PDB entry 7UIX | electron microscopy, 3.24 A resolution | chains F and S of the 14 polymer chains in the assembly

== Chain F ==
Molecule: ATP-dependent Clp protease ATP-binding subunit ClpA
Organism: Escherichia coli
UniProtKB: A0A836NDF2 (A0A836NDF2_ECOLX); numbering as in UniProt (aligned over 1-758)
Amino-acid sequence (758 residues; numbered 1 to 758; the number before each row is that of its first residue):
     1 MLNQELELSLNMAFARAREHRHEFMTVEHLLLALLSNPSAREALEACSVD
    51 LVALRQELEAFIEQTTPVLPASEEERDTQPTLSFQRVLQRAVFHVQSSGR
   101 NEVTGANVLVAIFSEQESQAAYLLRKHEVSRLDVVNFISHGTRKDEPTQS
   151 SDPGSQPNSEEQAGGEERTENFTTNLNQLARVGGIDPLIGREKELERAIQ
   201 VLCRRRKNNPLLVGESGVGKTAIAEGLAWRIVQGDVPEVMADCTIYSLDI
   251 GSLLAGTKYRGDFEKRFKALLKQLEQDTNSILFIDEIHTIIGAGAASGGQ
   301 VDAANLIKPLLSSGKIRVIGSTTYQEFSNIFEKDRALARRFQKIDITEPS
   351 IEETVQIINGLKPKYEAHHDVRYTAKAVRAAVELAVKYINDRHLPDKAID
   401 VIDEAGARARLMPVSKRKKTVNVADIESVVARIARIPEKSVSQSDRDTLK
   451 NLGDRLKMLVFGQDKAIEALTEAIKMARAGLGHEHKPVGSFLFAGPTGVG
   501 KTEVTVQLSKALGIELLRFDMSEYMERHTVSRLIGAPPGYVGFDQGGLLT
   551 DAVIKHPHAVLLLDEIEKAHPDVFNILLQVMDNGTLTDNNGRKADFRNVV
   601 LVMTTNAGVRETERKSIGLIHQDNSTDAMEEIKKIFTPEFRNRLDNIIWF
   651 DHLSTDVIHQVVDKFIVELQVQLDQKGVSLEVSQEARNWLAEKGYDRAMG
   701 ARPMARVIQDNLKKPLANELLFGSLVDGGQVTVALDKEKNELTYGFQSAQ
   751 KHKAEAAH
Unresolved in the structure: 1-170, 607-611, 627-628, 749-758
Differences from the reference sequence: conflict Thr-169 (Met in A0A836NDF2)
Bound ions: Mg2+: Thr-221 (together with ADP)
Ligand contacts:
  - ADP (adenosine-5'-diphosphate): Asp-186, Pro-187, Leu-188, Ile-189, Arg-191, Gly-217, Val-218, Gly-219, Lys-220, Thr-221, Ala-222, Ile-357, Leu-361, Pro-395, Asp-396, Ile-399
  - ATP-gamma-S (AGS; phosphothiophosphoric acid-adenylate ester), molecule 1: Lys-207, Ser-312, Ala-336, Arg-339, Arg-340
  - ATP-gamma-S (AGS), molecule 2: Leu-459, Val-460, Phe-461, Gln-463, Gly-495, Pro-496, Thr-497, Gly-498, Val-499, Gly-500, Lys-501, Thr-502, Glu-503, Glu-565, Asn-606, Leu-653, Val-661, Lys-664, Phe-665, Ala-701, Arg-702

== Chain S ==
Molecule: ATP-dependent Clp protease adapter protein ClpS
Organism: Escherichia coli
UniProtKB: A0A1X3JJM5 (A0A1X3JJM5_ECOLX); numbering as in UniProt (aligned over 1-106)
Amino-acid sequence (106 residues; each row starts with the number of its first residue):
     1 MGKTNDWLDFDQLAEEKVRDALKPPSMYKVILVNDDYTPMEFVIDVLQKF
    51 FSYDVERATQLMLAVHYQGKAICGVFTAEVAETKVAMVNKYARENEHPLL
   101 CTLEKA
Unresolved in the structure: 1, 27-106
From the paper describing this entry:
  - conformationally variable residues (order/disorder transition): Gly-2 to Glu-15

== Interface between chain F and chain S ==
Contacting residue pairs (23):
  Lys-258(F) with Val-18(S)
  Tyr-259(F) with Lys-17(S); Val-18(S); Asp-20(S)
  Arg-260(F) with Lys-17(S), hydrogen bond (backbone-side chain); Val-18(S), hydrogen bond (backbone-backbone); Arg-19(S)
  Ala-296(F) with Glu-15(S)
  Ser-297(F) with Glu-15(S), hydrogen bond (side chain-backbone); Glu-16(S), hydrogen bond (side chain-backbone); Lys-17(S), hydrogen bond (side chain-backbone)
  Gly-298(F) with Glu-15(S), hydrogen bond (backbone-backbone); Glu-16(S)
  Ala-536(F) with Lys-3(S)
  Gly-539(F) with Asn-5(S); Asp-6(S)
  Tyr-540(F) with Lys-3(S); Thr-4(S); Asn-5(S); Asp-6(S)
  Val-541(F) with Lys-3(S), hydrogen bond (backbone-side chain); Thr-4(S), hydrogen bond (backbone-backbone); Asp-6(S)
Interface residues without a listed pair, chain F (16 interface residues in all): Asp-262, Glu-264, Ala-295, Gln-300, Arg-527, Ser-531
Interface residues without a listed pair, chain S (11 interface residues in all): Gly-2

== In short ==
16 residues of chain F face 11 of chain S across their interface; the contacts include 8 hydrogen bonds. Among
the polar pairs are Arg-260(F)/Lys-17(S), Ser-297(F)/Glu-15(S) and Ser-297(F)/Glu-16(S). Bound to chain F:
ATP-gamma-S and ADP. The paper reports conformational variability at Gly-2(S).
Chain F is ATP-dependent Clp protease ATP-binding subunit ClpA and chain S is ATP-dependent Clp protease
adapter protein ClpS, both from Escherichia coli; the structure, ClpAP complex bound to ClpS N-terminal
extension, class I, was determined by electron microscopy together with 7UIV, 7UIW, 7UIZ, 7UJ0 and 7UIY from
the same study.
